Entry 8DIS (electron microscopy, 2.62 A resolution); this record covers chains d and f of the 12 polymer chains in the assembly.

# Chain d (and f)
Molecule: Hemagglutinin HA2 chain
From: Influenza A virus
Notes: chain f of this document is another copy of the same molecule, construct and numbering; everything in this record applies to it too
Amino-acid sequence (209 residues; numbered 345 to 553; the number before each row is that of its first residue):
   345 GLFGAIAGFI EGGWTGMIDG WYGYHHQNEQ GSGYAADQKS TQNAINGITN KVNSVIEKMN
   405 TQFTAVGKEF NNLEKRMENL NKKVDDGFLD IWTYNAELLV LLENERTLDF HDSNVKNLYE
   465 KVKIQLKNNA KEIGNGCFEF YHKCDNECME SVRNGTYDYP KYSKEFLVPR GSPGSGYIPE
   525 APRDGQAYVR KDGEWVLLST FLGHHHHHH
Disordered / not traced: 508-553
Cystine bridges: C488-C492
Covalently attached groups: N-acetylglucosamine (NAG) linked to N498

# Interface between chain d and chain f
Residue-residue contacts - 24 pairs, chain d then chain f:
  G345(d) - N461(f)
  L346(d) - F347(f)
  L346(d) - S457(f)  hydrogen bond (backbone-side chain)
  R420(d) - K412(f)
  R420(d) - E413(f)  hydrogen bond (side chain-backbone)
  R420(d) - F414(f)
  R420(d) - E418(f)  salt bridge
  N423(d) - K412(f)
  L424(d) - K412(f)
  L424(d) - L424(f)  hydrophobic
  L424(d) - N425(f)
  K427(d) - N425(f)  hydrogen bond
  K427(d) - D429(f)  salt bridge
  G431(d) - F432(f)
  I435(d) - F432(f)  hydrophobic
  I435(d) - I435(f)  hydrophobic
  Y438(d) - K402(f)
  Y438(d) - M403(f)
  Y438(d) - N439(f)
  Y438(d) - L443(f)
  E441(d) - K402(f)  salt bridge
  L446(d) - E447(f)
  E449(d) - R450(f)  salt bridge
  D453(d) - R450(f)  salt bridge
Also at the interface, not in a pair above, chain d (20 interface residues in all): F347, M421, V428, F432, L442, L445, R450
Also at the interface, not in a pair above, chain f (22 interface residues in all): M421, V428, W436, F454

# Summary
The interface between chain d and chain f involves 20 residues on one side and 22 on the other, with 3
hydrogen bonds and 5 salt bridges. Among the polar pairs are R420(d)-E418(f), K427(d)-D429(f) and
E441(d)-K402(f). Covalently linked N-acetylglucosamine: at N498(d).
Chain d and chain f are both Hemagglutinin HA2 chain (Influenza A virus); the structure, CryoEM structure of
Influenza A virus A/Melbourne/1/1946 (H1N1) hemagglutinin bound to CR6261 Fab, was determined by electron
microscopy.
